PDB entry 4YB6 | X-ray diffraction, 1.98 A resolution | chains D and F of the 6 polymer chains in the assembly

# Chain D (and F)
Name: ATP phosphoribosyltransferase
Source organism: Campylobacter jejuni (strain RM1221)
Notes: EC 2.4.2.17; chain F of this document is another copy of the same molecule, construct and numbering; everything in this record applies to it too
UniProtKB: Q5HSJ4 (HIS1_CAMJR); numbering as in UniProt (aligned over 1-299)
Sequence (300 residues; numbered 0 to 299; the number before each row is that of its first residue; numbering starts at 0):
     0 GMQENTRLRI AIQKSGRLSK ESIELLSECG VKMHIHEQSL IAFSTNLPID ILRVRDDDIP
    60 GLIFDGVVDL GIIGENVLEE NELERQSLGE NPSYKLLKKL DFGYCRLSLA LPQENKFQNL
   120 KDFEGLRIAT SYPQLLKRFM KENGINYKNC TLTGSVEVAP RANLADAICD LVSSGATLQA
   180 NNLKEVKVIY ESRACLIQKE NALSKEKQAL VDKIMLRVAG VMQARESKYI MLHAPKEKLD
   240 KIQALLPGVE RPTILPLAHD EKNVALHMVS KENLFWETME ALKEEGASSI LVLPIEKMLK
Disordered / not traced: 0-4 (chain F: 0-4, 34-37, 114-115)
Sequence notes: expression tag (0)

# How chain D and chain F interact
Pairs across the interface (33; chain D residue first):
  R8(D) - A161(F)  hydrogen bond (side chain-backbone)
  R8(D) - N162(F)
  R8(D) - L163(F)
  K13(D) - S154(F)  hydrogen bond
  L39(D) - S154(F)
  L39(D) - V157(F)  hydrophobic
  I40(D) - R160(F)
  I40(D) - A161(F)  hydrophobic
  L51(D) - A161(F)
  L51(D) - L163(F)  hydrophobic
  D57(D) - T150(F)
  D57(D) - L151(F)
  D57(D) - T152(F)  hydrogen bond (side chain-backbone)
  D64(D) - R126(F)  salt bridge
  V66(D) - R126(F)
  V66(D) - L163(F)  hydrophobic
  V67(D) - L163(F)  hydrophobic
  R126(D) - D64(F)  salt bridge
  R126(D) - V66(F)
  T150(D) - D57(F)
  L151(D) - D57(F)
  T152(D) - R54(F)
  T152(D) - D57(F)  hydrogen bond (backbone-side chain)
  S154(D) - L39(F)
  V157(D) - L39(F)  hydrophobic
  V157(D) - I40(F)  hydrophobic
  R160(D) - I40(F)
  A161(D) - R8(F)  hydrogen bond (backbone-side chain)
  A161(D) - I40(F)  hydrophobic
  N162(D) - R8(F)  hydrogen bond (backbone-side chain)
  L163(D) - R8(F)
  L163(D) - L51(F)  hydrophobic
  L163(D) - V67(F)  hydrophobic
Also at the interface, not in a pair above, chain D (24 interface residues in all): R54, L61, N148, C149, G153
Also at the interface, not in a pair above, chain F (23 interface residues in all): L61, N148, C149, G153

# Summary
24 residues of chain D and 23 residues of chain F are in contact; the contacts include 6 hydrogen bonds and 2
salt bridges. Among the polar pairs are D64(D)-R126(F), R8(D)-A161(F) and K13(D)-S154(F).
Both chains are ATP phosphoribosyltransferase (Campylobacter jejuni (strain RM1221)). Entry 4YB6 (Adenosine
triphosphate phosphoribosyltransferase from Campylobacter jejuni in complex with the inhibitors AMP and
histidine) was determined by X-ray diffraction, deposited together with 4YB5 and 4YB7.
